3A32 - chain A; structure by X-ray diffraction, 2.30 A resolution.

Chain A:
Name: Probable threonyl-tRNA synthetase 1
From: Aeropyrum pernix
Notes: EC 6.1.1.3
UniProtKB: Q9YDW0 (SYT1_AERPE); numbering as in UniProt (aligned over 1-471)
Amino-acid sequence (471 residues; row label = number of the first residue in the row):
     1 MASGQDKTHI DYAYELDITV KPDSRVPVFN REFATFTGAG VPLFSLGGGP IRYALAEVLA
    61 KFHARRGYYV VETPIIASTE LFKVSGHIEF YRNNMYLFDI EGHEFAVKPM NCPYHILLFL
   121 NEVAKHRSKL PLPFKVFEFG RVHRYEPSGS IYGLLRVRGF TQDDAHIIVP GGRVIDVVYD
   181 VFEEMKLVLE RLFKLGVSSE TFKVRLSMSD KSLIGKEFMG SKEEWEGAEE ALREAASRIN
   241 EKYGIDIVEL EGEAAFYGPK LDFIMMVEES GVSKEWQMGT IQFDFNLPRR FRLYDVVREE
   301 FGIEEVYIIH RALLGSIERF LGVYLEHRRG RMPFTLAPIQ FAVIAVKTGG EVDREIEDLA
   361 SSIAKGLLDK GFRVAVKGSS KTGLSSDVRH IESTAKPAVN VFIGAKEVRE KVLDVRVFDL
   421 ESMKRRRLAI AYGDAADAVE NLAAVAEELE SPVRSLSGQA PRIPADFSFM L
Not modelled in the structure: 1-6
Bound ions: Zn2+: C112, H166, H310
UniProt features mapped onto this chain:
  - binding site (Zn(2+)): C112, H166, H310

Summary:
C112, H166 and H310 coordinate Zn2+. UniProt lists 3 Zn2+-binding residues.
Chain A is Probable threonyl-tRNA synthetase 1 (Aeropyrum pernix); the structure, Crystal structure of
putative threonyl-tRNA synthetase ThrRS-1 from Aeropyrum pernix, was determined by X-ray diffraction (same
publication as 3A31).
